Entry 1HJB (X-ray diffraction, 3.00 A resolution); this record covers chains A and B of the 5 polymer chains in the assembly.

== Chain A (and B) ==
Protein: Ccaat/enhancer binding protein beta
From: Homo sapiens
Notes: chain B of this document is another copy of the same molecule, construct and numbering; everything in this record applies to it too
UniProtKB: P17676 (CEBB_HUMAN); residue numbers follow UniProt; this construct covers 259-345
Chain sequence (87 residues; row label = number of the first residue in the row):
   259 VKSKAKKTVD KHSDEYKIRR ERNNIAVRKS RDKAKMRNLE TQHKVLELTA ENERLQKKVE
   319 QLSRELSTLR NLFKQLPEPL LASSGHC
Disordered / not traced: 259-267, 334-345 (chain B: 259-267, 335-345)
Swiss-Prot annotation at these positions:
  - region: K275 to R295 (Basic motif), L297 to L304 (Leucine-zipper)
  - modified residue: T266 (Phosphothreonine), S288 (Phosphoserine), S325 (Phosphoserine)
  - cross-link (Glycyl lysine isopeptide (Lys-Gly)): K260 (interchain with G-Cter in SUMO2), K262 (interchain with G-Cter in SUMO2), K332 (interchain with G-Cter in SUMO2)
  - mutagenesis: S288 (S288A: Loss of nuclear translocation)

== Chain A / chain B interface ==
Residue-residue contacts - 31 pairs, chain A then chain B:
  N296(A) with N296(B), hydrogen bond
  T299(A) with T299(B)
  V303(A) with T299(B); V303(B), hydrophobic
  L306(A) with V303(B); L306(B), hydrophobic; T307(B)
  T307(A) with L306(B)
  E309(A) with N310(B)
  N310(A) with L306(B); E309(B); N310(B), hydrogen bond
  L313(A) with N310(B); L313(B), hydrophobic; Q314(B)
  Q314(A) with L313(B)
  K316(A) with V317(B)
  V317(A) with V317(B), hydrophobic
  L320(A) with L320(B), hydrophobic; L324(B)
  S321(A) with L320(B)
  E323(A) with L324(B); R328(B), salt bridge
  L324(A) with E323(B); L324(B); L327(B), hydrophobic
  L327(A) with L327(B); R328(B)
  R328(A) with E323(B), salt bridge
  F331(A) with L327(B); F331(B), hydrophobic
Other interface residues (no listed pair), chain B (18 interface residues in all): S321, L330

== Summary ==
The chain A/chain B interface involves 18 residues from each chain, with 2 hydrogen bonds and 2 salt bridges.
Polar pairs include E323(A)-R328(B), N296(A)-N296(B) and N310(A)-N310(B). Curated annotation (UniProt) lists
one mutagenesis site on chain A.
Chain A and chain B are both Ccaat/enhancer binding protein beta (Homo sapiens); the structure, Crystal
structure of runx-1/AML1/cbfalpha runt domain and C/ebpbeta bzip homodimer bound to a DNA fragment from ...,
was determined by X-ray diffraction together with 1IO4 and 1HJC from the same study.
